PDB entry 7WIW | electron microscopy, 3.12 A resolution | chains B and A

Chain B:
Molecule: Mycobactin import ATP-binding/permease protein IrtB
Organism: Mycobacterium tuberculosis H37Rv
Notes: EC 7.2.2.-
UniProt: P9WQJ7 (IRTB_MYCTU); residues 1-579 here = UniProt positions 1-579
Chain sequence (579 residues; each row starts with the number of its first residue):
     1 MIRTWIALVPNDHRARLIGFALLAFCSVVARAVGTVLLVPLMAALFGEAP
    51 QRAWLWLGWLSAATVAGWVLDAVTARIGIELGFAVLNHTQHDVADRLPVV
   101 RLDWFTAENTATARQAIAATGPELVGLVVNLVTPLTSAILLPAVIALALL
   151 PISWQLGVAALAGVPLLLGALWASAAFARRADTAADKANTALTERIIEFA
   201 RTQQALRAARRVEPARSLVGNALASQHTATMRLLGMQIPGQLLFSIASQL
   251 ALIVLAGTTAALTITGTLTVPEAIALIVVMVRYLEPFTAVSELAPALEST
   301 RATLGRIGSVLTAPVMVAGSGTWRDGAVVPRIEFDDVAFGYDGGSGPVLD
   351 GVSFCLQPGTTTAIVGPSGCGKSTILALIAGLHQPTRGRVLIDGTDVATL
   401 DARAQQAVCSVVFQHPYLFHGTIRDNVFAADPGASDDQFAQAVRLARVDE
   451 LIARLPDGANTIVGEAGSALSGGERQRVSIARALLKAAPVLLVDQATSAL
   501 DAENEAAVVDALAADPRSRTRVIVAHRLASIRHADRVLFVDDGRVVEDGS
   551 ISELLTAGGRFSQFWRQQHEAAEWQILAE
Disordered / not traced: 568-579
Construct notes: conflict Gln495 (Glu in P9WQJ7)
Ion coordination: Mg2+: Ser373, Gln414 (together with ATP)
Residues lining bound ligands:
  - ATP (adenosine-5'-triphosphate), molecule 1: Tyr341, Gly343, Val348, Pro367, Ser368, Gly369, Cys370, Gly371, Lys372, Ser373, Thr374, Gln414, His526
  - ATP, molecule 2: Arg454, Ser468, Ala469, Leu470, Ser471, Gly472, Gly473, Glu474, Ala499
Curated features (UniProtKB/Swiss-Prot):
  - binding site (ATP): Gly366 to Ser373
From the paper describing this entry:
  - conformationally variable residues: Arg216
  - mutagenesis - C370S: unchanged catalytic activity on ATP

Chain A:
Molecule: Mycobactin import ATP-binding/permease protein IrtA
Organism: Mycobacterium tuberculosis H37Rv
Notes: EC 7.2.2.-
UniProt: P9WQJ9 (IRTA_MYCTU); residue numbers follow UniProt; this construct covers 1-859
Chain sequence (859 residues; numbered 1 to 859; the number before each row is that of its first residue):
     1 MARGLQGVMLRSFGARDHTATVIETISIAPHFVRVRMVSPTLFQDAEAEP
    51 AAWLRFWFPDPNGSNTEFQRAYTISEADPAAGRFAVDVVLHDPAGPASSW
   101 ARTVKPGATIAVMSLMGSSRFDVPEEQPAGYLLIGDSASIPGMNGIIETV
   151 PNDVPIEMYLEQHDDNDTLIPLAKHPRLRVRWVMRRDEKSLAEAIENRDW
   201 SDWYAWATPEAAALKCVRVRLRDEFGFPKSEIHAQAYWNAGRAMGTHRAT
   251 EPAATEPEVGAAPQPESAVPAPARGSWRAQAASRLLAPLKLPLVLSGVLA
   301 ALVTLAQLAPFVLLVELSRLLVSGAGAHRLFTVGFAAVGLLGTGALLAAA
   351 LTLWLHVIDARFARALRLRLLSKLSRLPLGWFTSRGSGSIKKLVTDDTLA
   401 LHYLVTHAVPDAVAAVVAPVGVLVYLFVVDWRVALVLFGPVLVYLTITSS
   451 LTIQSGPRIVQAQRWAEKMNGEAGSYLEGQPVIRVFGAASSSFRRRLDEY
   501 IGFLVAWQRPLAGKKTLMDLATRPATFLWLIAATGTLLVATHRMDPVNLL
   551 PFMFLGTTFGARLLGIAYGLGGLRTGLLAARHLQVTLDETELAVREHPRE
   601 PLDGEAPATVVFDHVTFGYRPGVPVIQDVSLTLRPGTVTALVGPSGSGKS
   651 TLATLLARFHDVERGAIRVGGQDIRSLAADELYTRVGFVLQEAQLVHGTA
   701 AENIALAVPDAPAEQVQVAAREAQIHDRVLRLPDGYDTVLGANSGLSGGE
   751 RQRLTIARAILGDTPVLILDQATAFADPESEYLVQQALNRLTRDRTVLVI
   801 AHRLHTITRADQIVVLDHGRIVERGTHEELLAAGGRYCRLWDTGQGSRVA
   851 VAAAQDGTR
Disordered / not traced: 1-275, 846-859
Construct notes: conflict Gln771 (Glu in P9WQJ9)
Ion coordination: Mg2+: Ser650, Gln691 (together with ATP)
Residues lining bound ligands:
  - ATP (adenosine-5'-triphosphate), molecule 1: Thr383, Tyr619, Val625, Pro644, Ser645, Gly646, Ser647, Gly648, Lys649, Ser650, Thr651, Gln691, Gln771, His802
  - ATP, molecule 2: Arg728, Asn743, Ser744, Gly745, Leu746, Ser747, Gly748, Gly749, Glu750, Phe775
Curated features (UniProtKB/Swiss-Prot):
  - binding site (FAD): Arg70 to Thr73, Asp87 to His91, Ala97, Ser98
  - binding site (ATP): Gly643 to Ser650
  - mutagenesis: Arg70 (R70A: No change in FAD-binding and in activity), Tyr72 (Y72A: Decrease in FAD-binding and loss of activity), Thr73 (T73A: Decrease in FAD-binding and loss of activity)
From the paper describing this entry:
  - Mg2+ coordination: His356, His402, His407
  - conformationally variable residues: His356, His402, His407
  - mutagenesis - H407A, H407D: unchanged catalytic activity on ATP
  - mutagenesis - S647C: decreased catalytic activity on ATP

Chain B / chain A interface:
Pairs across the interface (198; chain B residue first):
  Leu38(B) with Leu528(A), hydrophobic
  Leu41(B) with Ala532(A), hydrophobic
  Met42(B) with Met553(A), hydrophobic
  Leu45(B) with Thr536(A); Val539(A), hydrophobic; Pro546(A); Leu549(A), hydrophobic
  Phe46(B) with Pro546(A)
  Pro50(B) with Val539(A)
  Trp54(B) with Thr536(A); Leu537(A), hydrophobic; Ala540(A)
  Leu57(B) with Ala532(A); Ala533(A), hydrophobic; Thr536(A)
  Leu60(B) with Trp529(A); Ala532(A), hydrophobic
  Ser61(B) with Trp529(A), hydrogen bond
  Thr64(B) with Trp529(A)
  Trp68(B) with Leu520(A); Arg523(A); Thr526(A), hydrogen bond; Trp529(A), hydrophobic
  Asp71(B) with Leu520(A); Arg523(A), salt bridge
  Ala75(B) with Thr516(A)
  Ile79(B) with Arg509(A); Ala512(A), hydrophobic
  Glu80(B) with Arg509(A), salt bridge
  Phe83(B) with Leu504(A); Val505(A); Gln508(A); Arg509(A)
  Leu86(B) with Ile501(A), hydrophobic
  His91(B) with Asp498(A), salt bridge; Ile501(A)
  Ala94(B) with Tyr476(A), hydrogen bond (backbone-side chain); Phe493(A), hydrophobic; Arg494(A)
  Asp95(B) with Arg494(A), salt bridge
  Leu97(B) with Tyr476(A), hydrophobic; Arg484(A), hydrogen bond (backbone-side chain)
  Pro98(B) with Tyr476(A); Gln480(A); Arg484(A)
  Val100(B) with Arg484(A), hydrogen bond (backbone-side chain)
  Leu102(B) with Arg484(A)
  Phe105(B) with Leu477(A), hydrophobic; Arg484(A)
  Ala107(B) with His697(A)
  Ala113(B) with Leu477(A), hydrophobic
  Ile117(B) with Ala473(A), hydrophobic; Leu477(A), hydrophobic
  Ala118(B) with Ala473(A), hydrophobic
  Val125(B) with Gln508(A)
  Leu192(B) with Arg367(A)
  Arg195(B) with His697(A), hydrogen bond (side chain-backbone)
  Ile196(B) with Lys391(A); Val394(A), hydrophobic; Thr395(A)
  Ile197(B) with Lys391(A)
  Glu198(B) with Val696(A); His697(A), hydrogen bond (side chain-backbone)
  Phe199(B) with Leu374(A), hydrophobic
  Ala200(B) with Phe382(A); Ile390(A), hydrophobic
  Arg201(B) with Ser387(A), hydrogen bond; Glu478(A), salt bridge
  Thr202(B) with Gln694(A)
  Gln203(B) with Phe382(A)
  Gln204(B) with Phe659(A); Leu690(A)
  Ala205(B) with Leu690(A); Gln694(A); Arg758(A)
  Leu206(B) with Val696(A), hydrophobic
  Arg207(B) with Ser375(A); Leu377(A), hydrogen bond (side chain-backbone); Leu379(A); Phe382(A); Leu592(A); Phe659(A); Tyr683(A)
  Ala208(B) with Tyr683(A)
  Ala209(B) with Leu706(A), hydrophobic; Ala707(A), hydrophobic
  Arg210(B) with Thr684(A)
  Arg211(B) with Leu706(A), hydrogen bond (side chain-backbone); Pro709(A)
  Val212(B) with Leu371(A); Ser375(A)
  Pro214(B) with Leu371(A), hydrophobic; Ser372(A)
  Arg216(B) with Asp680(A), salt bridge
  Leu218(B) with Val696(A), hydrophobic
  Val219(B) with Leu371(A), hydrophobic
  Leu223(B) with Arg367(A); Leu368(A), hydrophobic
  His227(B) with Ala360(A); Arg364(A)
  Met231(B) with Val357(A), hydrophobic; Ala360(A), hydrophobic
  Leu234(B) with His356(A)
  Ile238(B) with Leu353(A), hydrophobic
  Gln241(B) with Ala349(A)
  Gln249(B) with Val338(A), hydrogen bond (side chain-backbone); Leu341(A); Gly342(A)
  Leu252(B) with Leu341(A), hydrophobic
  Ile274(B) with Ser318(A); Val322(A), hydrophobic; Leu550(A), hydrophobic; Phe554(A)
  Ile277(B) with Leu314(A), hydrophobic; Phe554(A), hydrophobic
  Val278(B) with Leu528(A), hydrophobic; Phe554(A), hydrophobic
  Arg282(B) with Pro524(A); Leu528(A); Thr557(A)
  Met316(B) with Arg484(A)
  Gly344(B) with Pro733(A)
  Ser345(B) with Arg731(A), hydrogen bond (side chain-backbone)
  Gly366(B) with Asp777(A)
  Pro367(B) with Asp777(A)
  Ser368(B) with Gly749(A); Phe775(A); Asp777(A), hydrogen bond (backbone-side chain)
  Gly369(B) with Ser747(A)
  Leu382(B) with Arg484(A)
  Gln406(B) with Arg484(A); Val485(A)
  Cys409(B) with Val485(A)
  Val411(B) with Val485(A); Phe486(A)
  Phe413(B) with Pro481(A); Val482(A), hydrophobic; Val485(A), hydrophobic
  Gln414(B) with Phe775(A)
  His415(B) with Gly748(A); Phe775(A)
  Tyr417(B) with Ser475(A); Glu478(A), hydrogen bond; Gly479(A); Val482(A)
  Phe419(B) with Ser475(A); Gly479(A); Val482(A), hydrophobic; Ile483(A), hydrophobic; Ala489(A), hydrophobic
  Ala429(B) with Ala488(A); Ala489(A)
  Ala430(B) with Phe486(A), hydrophobic
  Pro432(B) with Ala488(A), hydrophobic
  Arg454(B) with Gly646(A); His818(A)
  Pro456(B) with Val623(A), hydrophobic
  Glu465(B) with Gly386(A); Ser387(A), hydrogen bond
  Ser468(B) with Thr383(A)
  Ser471(B) with Gly646(A)
  Gly473(B) with Ser645(A)
  Glu474(B) with Gly646(A)
  Arg477(B) with Ser645(A)
  Arg482(B) with Val482(A); Phe486(A)
  Ala483(B) with Phe486(A), hydrophobic
  Lys486(B) with Val485(A), hydrogen bond (side chain-backbone)
  Gln495(B) with Phe775(A)
  Ser498(B) with Gln771(A); Ala774(A); Phe775(A)
  Ala499(B) with Gln771(A); His802(A), hydrogen bond (backbone-side chain)
  Leu500(B) with His802(A)
  Asp501(B) with Gly643(A); Pro644(A); Ser645(A), hydrogen bond (side chain-backbone); His802(A); Leu840(A)
  Ala502(B) with Leu840(A); Thr843(A)
  Glu503(B) with Arg836(A), salt bridge; Arg839(A); Leu840(A)
  Ala506(B) with Thr843(A)
  His526(B) with Phe775(A); Asp777(A); Pro778(A)
  Arg527(B) with His802(A)
  Arg560(B) with Glu779(A), salt bridge
  Gln563(B) with Glu779(A)
  Phe564(B) with Asp777(A); Pro778(A); Glu779(A)
  Trp565(B) with Pro778(A)
  Gln567(B) with Pro778(A); Glu779(A)
Other interface residues (no listed pair), chain B (136 interface residues in all): Arg31, Gln51, Ala53, Gly67, Ala72, Asn87, Gln90, Val99, Arg101, Thr110, Arg114, Gly121, Pro122, Thr193, Glu213, Gln226, Ser245, Val270, Val281, Glu285, Ser410, Asp457, Ala469, Gly472, Asn504
Other interface residues (no listed pair), chain A (132 interface residues in all): Phe311, Leu321, Ala345, Arg361, Arg376, Pro378, Met469, Asn470, Gly474, Gly487, Leu497, Tyr500, Trp507, Ala525, Val547, Arg620, Thr654, Phe688, Gln691, Ala705, Leu732, Glu750, Arg751, Arg753, Ala776, Arg803
The authors on this interface:
  - specific contacts: Arg216(B)-Asp680(A) (salt bridge)

Overview:
Chain B and chain A form an interface of 136 and 132 residues respectively, with 18 hydrogen bonds and 8 salt
bridges. Among the polar pairs are Asp71(B)-Arg523(A), Glu80(B)-Arg509(A) and His91(B)-Asp498(A). The paper
describes a salt bridge between Arg216(B) and Asp680(A). From the paper: S647C of chain A reduces catalytic
activity on ATP; Mg2+ coordination by His356(A), His402(A) and His407(A); 4 substitutions were tested in all.
Here chain B is Mycobactin import ATP-binding/permease protein IrtB and chain A is Mycobactin import
ATP-binding/permease protein IrtA, both from Mycobacterium tuberculosis H37Rv. Entry 7WIW (Cryo-EM structure
of Mycobacterium tuberculosis irtAB complexed with ATP in an occluded conformation) was determined by electron
microscopy (same publication as 7WIU, 7WIV and 7WIX).
